1SAX - chains A and B of the 4 polymer chains in the assembly; structure by X-ray diffraction, 2.80 A resolution.

[Chain A (and B)]
Molecule: Methicillin resistance regulatory protein mecI
Organism: Staphylococcus aureus subsp. aureus
Notes: chain B of this document is another copy of the same molecule, construct and numbering; everything in this record applies to it too
Reference sequence: P68262 (MECI_STAAU); numbering as in UniProt (aligned over 1-123)
Amino-acid sequence (123 residues; each row starts with the number of its first residue):
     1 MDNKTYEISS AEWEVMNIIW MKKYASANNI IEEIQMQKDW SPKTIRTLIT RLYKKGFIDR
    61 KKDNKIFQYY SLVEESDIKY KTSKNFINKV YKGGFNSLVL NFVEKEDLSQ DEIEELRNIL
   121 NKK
Not modelled in the structure: 1-2, 123
UniProt features mapped onto this chain:
  - DNA-binding region: E7 to S71 (H-T-H motif)
  - site: N101, F102 (Cleavage)

[Interface between chain A and chain B]
Contacting residue pairs (74; chain A residue first):
  S10(A) - K89(B)  hydrogen bond
  W13(A) - K89(B)
  W13(A) - V90(B)  hydrophobic
  N17(A) - K89(B)  hydrogen bond (side chain-backbone)
  N17(A) - V90(B)
  M21(A) - K92(B)
  E75(A) - K92(B)  salt bridge
  S76(A) - N101(B)
  S76(A) - E104(B)
  S76(A) - K105(B)
  D77(A) - K105(B)  salt bridge
  K79(A) - V90(B)  hydrogen bond (side chain-backbone)
  K79(A) - Y91(B)  hydrogen bond (backbone-side chain)
  K79(A) - N101(B)
  Y80(A) - N101(B)
  Y80(A) - F102(B)  hydrophobic
  Y80(A) - K105(B)
  Y80(A) - D107(B)  hydrogen bond
  T82(A) - F86(B)
  S83(A) - F86(B)
  S83(A) - Y91(B)  hydrogen bond
  S83(A) - F102(B)
  K84(A) - F102(B)
  F86(A) - T82(B)
  F86(A) - S83(B)
  F86(A) - F86(B)  hydrophobic
  I87(A) - F102(B)  hydrophobic
  K89(A) - S10(B)  hydrogen bond
  K89(A) - W13(B)
  K89(A) - N17(B)
  V90(A) - W13(B)
  V90(A) - N17(B)
  V90(A) - K79(B)  hydrogen bond (backbone-side chain)
  Y91(A) - K79(B)  hydrogen bond (side chain-backbone)
  Y91(A) - Y80(B)
  Y91(A) - S83(B)  hydrogen bond
  K92(A) - E75(B)
  K92(A) - K79(B)
  F95(A) - F102(B)  hydrophobic
  F95(A) - L108(B)  hydrophobic
  N96(A) - E112(B)  hydrogen bond
  N96(A) - L116(B)
  L98(A) - F95(B)  hydrophobic
  V99(A) - L116(B)  hydrophobic
  L100(A) - I119(B)  hydrophobic
  N101(A) - S76(B)
  N101(A) - Y80(B)  hydrogen bond (side chain-backbone)
  F102(A) - S83(B)
  F102(A) - K84(B)
  F102(A) - I87(B)  hydrophobic
  F102(A) - F95(B)  hydrophobic
  V103(A) - I119(B)
  V103(A) - K122(B)
  E104(A) - S76(B)  hydrogen bond
  K105(A) - S76(B)
  K105(A) - D77(B)  salt bridge
  K105(A) - Y80(B)
  E106(A) - Y80(B)  hydrogen bond
  E112(A) - N96(B)  hydrogen bond
  I113(A) - L120(B)
  E115(A) - N96(B)
  L116(A) - F95(B)  hydrophobic
  L116(A) - N96(B)
  L116(A) - L120(B)  hydrophobic
  R117(A) - L120(B)
  R117(A) - N121(B)  hydrogen bond
  I119(A) - L100(B)  hydrophobic
  L120(A) - V99(B)  hydrophobic
  L120(A) - I113(B)
  L120(A) - L116(B)  hydrophobic
  L120(A) - R117(B)
  L120(A) - L120(B)  hydrophobic
  N121(A) - R117(B)  hydrogen bond
  K122(A) - V103(B)
Other interface residues (no listed pair), chain B (38 interface residues in all): L98, E115

[Summary]
The chain A/chain B interface involves 38 residues from each chain; the contacts include 17 hydrogen bonds and
3 salt bridges. Polar contacts include E75(A)-K92(B), D77(A)-K105(B) and S10(A)-K89(B). UniProt lists a
DNA-binding region on chain A.
Chain A and chain B are both Methicillin resistance regulatory protein mecI (Staphylococcus aureus subsp.
aureus); the structure, Three-dimensional structure of s.aureus methicillin-resistance regulating
transcriptional repressor meci in complex with 25-bp ds-DNA, was determined by X-ray diffraction.
